Entry 6GOP (X-ray diffraction, 2.90 A resolution); this record covers chains C and D of the 28 polymer chains in the assembly.

Chain C:
Protein: Proteasome subunit alpha type-4
Source organism: Saccharomyces cerevisiae (strain ATCC 204508 / S288c)
Notes: EC 3.4.25.1
UniProt: P40303 (PSA4_YEAST); residues -1 to 252 here correspond to UniProt positions 1-254 (UniProt number = residue number + 2)
Sequence (254 residues; row label = number of the first residue in the row; numbers below 1 keep their minus sign (Met-1 is residue -1)):
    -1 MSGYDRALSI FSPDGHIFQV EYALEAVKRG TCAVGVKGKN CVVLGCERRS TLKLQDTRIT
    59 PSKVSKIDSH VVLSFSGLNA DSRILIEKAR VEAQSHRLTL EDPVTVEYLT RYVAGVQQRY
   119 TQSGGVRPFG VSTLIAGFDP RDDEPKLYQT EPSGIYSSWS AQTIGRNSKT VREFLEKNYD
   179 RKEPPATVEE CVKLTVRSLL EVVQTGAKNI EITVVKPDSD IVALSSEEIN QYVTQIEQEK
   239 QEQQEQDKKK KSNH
Unresolved in the structure: -1 to 0, 241-252
UniProt features mapped onto this chain:
  - modified residue: Thr58 (Phosphothreonine)

Chain D:
Protein: Proteasome subunit alpha type-5
Source organism: Saccharomyces cerevisiae (strain ATCC 204508 / S288c)
Notes: EC 3.4.25.1
UniProt: P32379 (PSA5_YEAST); residues -7 to 252 here correspond to UniProt positions 1-260 (UniProt number = residue number + 8)
Sequence (260 residues; row label = number of the first residue in the row; numbers below 1 keep their minus sign (Met-7 is residue -7)):
    -7 MFLTRSEYDR GVSTFSPEGR LFQVEYSLEA IKLGSTAIGI ATKEGVVLGV EKRATSPLLE
    53 SDSIEKIVEI DRHIGCAMSG LTADARSMIE HARTAAVTHN LYYDEDINVE SLTQSVCDLA
   113 LRFGEGASGE ERLMSRPFGV ALLIAGHDAD DGYQLFHAEP SGTFYRYNAK AIGSGSEGAQ
   173 AELLNEWHSS LTLKEAELLV LKILKQVMEE KLDENNAQLS CITKQDGFKI YDNEKTAELI
   233 KELKEKEAAE SPEEADVEMS
Unresolved in the structure: -7 to 0, 118-124, 243-252

How chain C and chain D interact:
Pairs across the interface (62; chain C residue first):
  Asp3(C) - Glu117(D)
  Arg4(C) - Glu117(D)
  Ala5(C) - Val4(D)  hydrophobic
  Ala5(C) - Glu117(D)
  Ala5(C) - Ser127(D)
  Ser7(C) - Ser127(D)  hydrogen bond (backbone-side chain)
  Ser7(C) - Arg128(D)
  Ile8(C) - Gln15(D)
  Phe9(C) - Gln15(D)  hydrogen bond (backbone-side chain)
  Phe9(C) - Tyr18(D)
  Phe9(C) - Ser19(D)
  Phe9(C) - Ala22(D)  hydrophobic
  Phe9(C) - Leu73(D)  hydrophobic
  Phe9(C) - Arg128(D)
  Phe9(C) - Pro129(D)
  Phe9(C) - Gly131(D)
  Ser10(C) - Tyr18(D)
  Pro11(C) - Tyr18(D)  hydrophobic
  Pro11(C) - Glu21(D)
  Gly13(C) - Tyr18(D)
  Gly13(C) - Glu21(D)
  Gly13(C) - Ala22(D)
  His14(C) - Leu25(D)
  Ile15(C) - Leu73(D)  hydrophobic
  Ile15(C) - Arg128(D)
  Lys35(C) - Glu52(D)  salt bridge
  Gln116(C) - Ala75(D)
  Gln116(C) - Asp76(D)
  Gln116(C) - Arg128(D)
  Thr119(C) - Arg128(D)  hydrogen bond (backbone-side chain)
  Gln120(C) - Met126(D)
  Gln120(C) - Ser127(D)  hydrogen bond (backbone-backbone)
  Gln120(C) - Arg128(D)
  Gln120(C) - Pro129(D)
  Gln120(C) - Phe130(D)
  Ser121(C) - Ser127(D)
  Gly122(C) - Ser127(D)
  Ser151(C) - Ala75(D)
  Gly152(C) - Ala75(D)
  Ile153(C) - Thr74(D)
  Ile153(C) - Ala75(D)
  Ser155(C) - Leu51(D)
  Ser155(C) - Ser55(D)
  Ser156(C) - Leu51(D)
  Ser156(C) - Glu52(D)  hydrogen bond (backbone-backbone)
  Ser156(C) - Ser55(D)  hydrogen bond (backbone-side chain)
  Trp157(C) - Ser48(D)
  Trp157(C) - Leu50(D)
  Trp157(C) - Leu51(D)
  Trp157(C) - Glu52(D)
  Ser158(C) - Leu50(D)  hydrogen bond (backbone-backbone)
  Ser158(C) - Glu52(D)  hydrogen bond
  Ala159(C) - Leu50(D)
  Leu173(C) - Leu50(D)  hydrophobic
  Glu174(C) - Ser48(D)  hydrogen bond
  Glu174(C) - Pro49(D)
  Glu174(C) - Leu50(D)
  Tyr177(C) - Leu50(D)  hydrophobic
  Arg179(C) - Pro49(D)  hydrogen bond (side chain-backbone)
  Arg179(C) - Leu50(D)  hydrogen bond (side chain-backbone)
  Arg179(C) - Leu51(D)  hydrogen bond (side chain-backbone)
  Arg179(C) - Glu52(D)
Other interface residues (no listed pair), chain C (31 interface residues in all): Asp12, Arg170
Other interface residues (no listed pair), chain D (28 interface residues in all): Asp1, Thr47, Ser79, Gly116

Summary:
31 residues of chain C face 28 of chain D across their interface, with 12 hydrogen bonds and 1 salt bridge.
Among the polar pairs are Lys35(C)-Glu52(D), Ser7(C)-Ser127(D) and Phe9(C)-Gln15(D).
Here chain C is Proteasome subunit alpha type-4 and chain D is Proteasome subunit alpha type-5, both from
Saccharomyces cerevisiae (strain ATCC 204508 / S288c). Entry 6GOP (Yeast 20S Proteasome in complex with
Homosalinosporamide A) was determined by X-ray diffraction.
